PDB entry 7ZSK | electron microscopy, 6.80 A resolution (low resolution: residue-level contacts below are approximate; hydrogen-bond / salt-bridge calls are withheld) | chains B and A of the 4 polymer chains in the assembly

# Chain B (and A)
Protein: Putative polyketide synthase
Organism: Brevibacillus brevis NBRC 100599
Notes: chain A of this document is another copy of the same molecule, construct and numbering; everything in this record applies to it too
UniProtKB: C0ZGQ6 (C0ZGQ6_BREBN); residue numbers follow UniProt; this construct covers 532-2220
Amino-acid sequence (1690 residues; each row starts with the number of its first residue):
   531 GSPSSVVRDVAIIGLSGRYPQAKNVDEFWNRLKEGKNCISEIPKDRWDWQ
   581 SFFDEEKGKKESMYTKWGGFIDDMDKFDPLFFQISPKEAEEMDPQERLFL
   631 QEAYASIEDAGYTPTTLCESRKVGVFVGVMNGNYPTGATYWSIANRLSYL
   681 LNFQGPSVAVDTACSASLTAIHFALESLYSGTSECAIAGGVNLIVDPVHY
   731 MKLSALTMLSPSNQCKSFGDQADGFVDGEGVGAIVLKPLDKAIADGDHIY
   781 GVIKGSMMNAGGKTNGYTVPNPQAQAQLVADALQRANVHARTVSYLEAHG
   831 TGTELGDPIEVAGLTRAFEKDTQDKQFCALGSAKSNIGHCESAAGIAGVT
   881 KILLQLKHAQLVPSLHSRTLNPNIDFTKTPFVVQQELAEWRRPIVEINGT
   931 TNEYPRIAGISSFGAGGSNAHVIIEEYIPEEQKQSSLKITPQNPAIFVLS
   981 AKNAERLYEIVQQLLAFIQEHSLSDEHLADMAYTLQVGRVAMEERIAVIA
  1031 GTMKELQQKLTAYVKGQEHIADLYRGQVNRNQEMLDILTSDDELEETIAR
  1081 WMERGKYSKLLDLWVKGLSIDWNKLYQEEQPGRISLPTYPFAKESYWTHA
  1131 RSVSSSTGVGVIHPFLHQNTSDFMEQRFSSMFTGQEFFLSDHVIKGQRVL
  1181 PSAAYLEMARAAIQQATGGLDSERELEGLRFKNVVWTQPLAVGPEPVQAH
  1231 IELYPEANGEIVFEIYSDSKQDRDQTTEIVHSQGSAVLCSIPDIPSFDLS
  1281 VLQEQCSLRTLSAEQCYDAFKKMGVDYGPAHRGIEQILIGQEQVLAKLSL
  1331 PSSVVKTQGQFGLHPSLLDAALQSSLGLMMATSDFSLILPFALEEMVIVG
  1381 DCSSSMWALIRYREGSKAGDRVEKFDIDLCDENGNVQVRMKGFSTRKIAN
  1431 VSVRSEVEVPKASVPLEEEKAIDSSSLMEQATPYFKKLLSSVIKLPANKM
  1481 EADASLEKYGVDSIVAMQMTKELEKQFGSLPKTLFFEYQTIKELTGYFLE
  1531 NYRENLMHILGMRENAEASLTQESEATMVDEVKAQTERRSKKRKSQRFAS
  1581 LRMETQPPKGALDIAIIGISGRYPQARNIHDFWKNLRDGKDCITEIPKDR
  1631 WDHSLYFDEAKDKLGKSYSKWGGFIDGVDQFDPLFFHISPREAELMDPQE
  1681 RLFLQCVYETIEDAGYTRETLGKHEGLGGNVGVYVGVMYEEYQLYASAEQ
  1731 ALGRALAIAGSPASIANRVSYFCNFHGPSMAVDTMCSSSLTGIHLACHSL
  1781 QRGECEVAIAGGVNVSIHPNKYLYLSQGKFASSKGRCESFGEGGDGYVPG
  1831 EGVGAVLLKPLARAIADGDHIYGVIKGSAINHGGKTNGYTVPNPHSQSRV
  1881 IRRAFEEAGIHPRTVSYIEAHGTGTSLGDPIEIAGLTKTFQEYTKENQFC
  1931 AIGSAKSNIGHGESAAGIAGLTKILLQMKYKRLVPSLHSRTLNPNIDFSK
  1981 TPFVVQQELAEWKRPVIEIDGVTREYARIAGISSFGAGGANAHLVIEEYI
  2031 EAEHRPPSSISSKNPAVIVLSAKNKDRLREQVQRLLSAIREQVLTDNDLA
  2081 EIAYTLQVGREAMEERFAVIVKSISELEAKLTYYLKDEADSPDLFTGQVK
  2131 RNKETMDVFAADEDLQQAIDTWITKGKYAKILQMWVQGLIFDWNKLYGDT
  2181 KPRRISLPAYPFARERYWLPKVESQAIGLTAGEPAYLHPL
Not modelled in the structure: 531-534, 1131-1139, 1200-1205, 1360-1365, 1394-1401, 1433-1592, 2200-2220 (chain A: 531-534, 1131-1139, 1199-1207, 1252-1255, 1432-1592, 2200-2220)
Differences from the reference sequence: expression tag (531)

# Interface between chain B and chain A
Pairs across the interface (184; chain B residue first):
  S535(B) with S535(A)
  A668(B) with A668(A); Y670(A)
  Y670(B) with Y670(A); D691(A)
  W671(B) with M660(A); D691(A); A693(A); Y797(A); G946(A)
  S672(B) with Y797(A)
  N675(B) with G946(A); S948(A)
  R676(B) with Y797(A)
  S678(B) with G792(A)
  Y679(B) with G792(A); K793(A); T794(A); G796(A); Y797(A)
  N682(B) with K793(A)
  F683(B) with G792(A)
  Q684(B) with N789(A); A790(A); G791(A)
  G685(B) with A790(A)
  P686(B) with M788(A)
  S687(B) with T692(A); S948(A)
  V688(B) with V690(A); T692(A)
  A689(B) with V690(A); D691(A)
  V690(B) with V688(A); A689(A)
  D691(B) with Y670(A); W671(A); A689(A)
  T692(B) with S687(A); V688(A)
  A693(B) with W671(A)
  F703(B) with F703(A)
  E706(B) with E706(A)
  M787(B) with T712(A)
  M788(B) with P686(A)
  N789(B) with Q684(A)
  A790(B) with Q684(A); G685(A)
  G791(B) with Q684(A)
  G792(B) with S678(A); Y679(A); N682(A); F683(A); Q684(A)
  K793(B) with Y679(A); N682(A)
  T794(B) with Y679(A)
  G796(B) with Y679(A)
  Y797(B) with W671(A); S672(A); N675(A); R676(A); Y679(A)
  N801(B) with Q684(A)
  R815(B) with T712(A)
  G946(B) with W671(A); N675(A)
  S948(B) with N675(A); S687(A)
  N1149(B) with N1149(A); T1150(A); S1151(A)
  T1150(B) with N1149(A)
  S1151(B) with N1149(A); S1151(A); Q1156(A)
  D1152(B) with Q1156(A); A1196(A)
  F1153(B) with Q1156(A); A1196(A); T1197(A); L1233(A); P1235(A); I1241(A)
  Q1156(B) with S1151(A); D1152(A); F1153(A)
  A1196(B) with D1152(A); F1153(A)
  T1197(B) with F1153(A)
  L1233(B) with F1153(A)
  P1235(B) with F1153(A)
  I1241(B) with F1153(A)
  K1643(B) with A1735(A)
  L1707(B) with R1879(A)
  M1718(B) with S1741(A)
  E1720(B) with Q1723(A)
  L1724(B) with Q1723(A); S1727(A)
  S1727(B) with L1724(A); N1800(A)
  Q1730(B) with N1800(A)
  A1731(B) with A1728(A)
  A1735(B) with K1643(A)
  A1737(B) with N1800(A); Y1804(A); Q1807(A)
  A1739(B) with Y1804(A)
  S1741(B) with M1718(A); M1765(A)
  P1742(B) with M1718(A); D1763(A)
  A1743(B) with D1763(A); T1764(A); M1765(A)
  S1744(B) with M1765(A)
  N1747(B) with H1862(A); Y1869(A); G2018(A)
  R1748(B) with Y1869(A)
  S1750(B) with G1864(A)
  Y1751(B) with G1864(A); K1865(A); T1866(A); G1868(A); Y1869(A)
  N1754(B) with G1864(A); K1865(A)
  F1755(B) with H1862(A); G1864(A)
  H1756(B) with N1861(A); H1862(A); G1863(A)
  G1757(B) with H1862(A)
  S1759(B) with T1764(A); H1862(A)
  M1760(B) with T1764(A)
  A1761(B) with A1761(A); V1762(A); D1763(A)
  V1762(B) with A1761(A)
  D1763(B) with A1743(A); A1761(A)
  T1764(B) with S1759(A); M1760(A)
  M1765(B) with S1741(A); A1743(A); S1744(A); N1747(A)
  H1774(B) with R1782(A); E1784(A)
  H1778(B) with R1782(A)
  R1782(B) with H1778(A)
  E1784(B) with H1774(A); I1860(A)
  N1800(B) with Q1730(A); I1738(A)
  L1803(B) with Q1730(A)
  Y1804(B) with A1737(A); A1739(A)
  Q1807(B) with A1737(A)
  I1860(B) with E1784(A)
  N1861(B) with H1756(A)
  H1862(B) with N1747(A); F1755(A); H1756(A); G1757(A); S1759(A)
  G1863(B) with F1755(A); H1756(A)
  G1864(B) with S1750(A); Y1751(A); N1754(A); F1755(A)
  K1865(B) with Y1751(A); N1754(A)
  T1866(B) with Y1751(A)
  G1868(B) with Y1751(A)
  Y1869(B) with N1747(A); R1748(A); Y1751(A)
  R1879(B) with L1707(A); H1756(A)
  G2018(B) with N1747(A)
Interface residues without a listed pair, chain B (117 interface residues in all): E618, M660, T669, T712, N795, Q803, A804, Q1195, R1671, Y1719, Q1723, A1726, A1728, L1732, I1738, P1758, L1775, H1798, H1875, A2020
Interface residues without a listed pair, chain A (114 interface residues in all): L680, S710, M787, Q803, R815, Q1195, R1671, E1705, Y1719, E1720, A1726, A1731, P1742, P1758, L1775, H1798, L1803, G2019, A2020

# Summary
117 residues of chain B face 114 of chain A across their interface.
Both chains are Putative polyketide synthase (Brevibacillus brevis NBRC 100599). Entry 7ZSK (K3DAK4 bimodule
core of BGC11 from Brevibacillus brevis) was determined by electron microscopy, deposited together with 7ZM9,
7ZMA, 7ZMC, 7ZMD and 7ZMF.
